Entry 8VGR (electron microscopy, 3.20 A resolution); this record covers chains A and C of the 3 polymer chains in the assembly.

[Chain A (and C)]
Protein: Capsid protein
From: Tulane virus
Notes: chain C of this document is another copy of the same molecule, construct and numbering; everything in this record applies to it too
UniProt: B2Y6D0 (B2Y6D0_9CALI); residue numbers follow UniProt; this construct covers 1-534
Sequence (534 residues; numbered 1 to 534; the number before each row is that of its first residue):
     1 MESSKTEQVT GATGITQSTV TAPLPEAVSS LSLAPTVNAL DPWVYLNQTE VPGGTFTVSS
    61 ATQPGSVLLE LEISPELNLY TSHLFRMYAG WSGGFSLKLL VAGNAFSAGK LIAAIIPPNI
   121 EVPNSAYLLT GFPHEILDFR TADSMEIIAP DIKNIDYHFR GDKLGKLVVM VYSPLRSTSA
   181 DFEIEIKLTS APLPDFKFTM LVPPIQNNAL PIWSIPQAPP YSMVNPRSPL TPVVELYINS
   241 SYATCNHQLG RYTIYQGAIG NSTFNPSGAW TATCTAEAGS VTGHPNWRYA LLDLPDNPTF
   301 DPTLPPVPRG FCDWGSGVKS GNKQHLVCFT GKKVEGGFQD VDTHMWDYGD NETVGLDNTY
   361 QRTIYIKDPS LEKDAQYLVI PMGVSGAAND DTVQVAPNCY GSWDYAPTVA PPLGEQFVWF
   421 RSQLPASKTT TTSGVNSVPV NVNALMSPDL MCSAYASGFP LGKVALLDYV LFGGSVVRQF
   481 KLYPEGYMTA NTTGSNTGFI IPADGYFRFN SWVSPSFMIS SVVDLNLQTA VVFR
Unresolved in the structure: 1-19, 528-534 (chain C: 1-2, 528-534)
Differences from the reference sequence: conflict Ser3 (Asn in B2Y6D0), His284 (Asn in B2Y6D0), Val334 (Phe in B2Y6D0), Glu335 (Ala in B2Y6D0), Thr343 (Ala in B2Y6D0), Lys367 (Ser in B2Y6D0), Met451 (Ile in B2Y6D0), Cys452 (Arg in B2Y6D0)

[How chain A and chain C interact]
Pairs across the interface (30; chain A residue first):
  Leu33(A) - Ala27(C)
  Leu33(A) - Ser29(C)
  Leu33(A) - Lys153(C)
  Leu33(A) - Ile155(C)
  Leu33(A) - Asp156(C)
  Pro35(A) - Pro25(C)  hydrophobic
  Ala89(A) - Ile120(C)  hydrophobic
  Ile155(A) - Asn154(C)
  Ile155(A) - Ile155(C)  hydrophobic
  Asp156(A) - Asn154(C)  hydrogen bond (backbone-backbone)
  Tyr157(A) - Ile152(C)
  Tyr157(A) - Lys153(C)  hydrogen bond (side chain-backbone)
  Tyr157(A) - Asn154(C)  hydrogen bond (backbone-side chain)
  Phe159(A) - Pro118(C)
  Phe159(A) - Ile152(C)  hydrophobic
  Phe159(A) - Asn154(C)
  Arg160(A) - Asn119(C)  hydrogen bond (backbone-side chain)
  Arg160(A) - Ile120(C)
  Met200(A) - Pro117(C)  hydrophobic
  Met200(A) - Ile152(C)  hydrophobic
  Leu201(A) - Gly131(C)
  Val202(A) - Pro117(C)
  Val202(A) - Phe132(C)  hydrophobic
  Pro203(A) - Leu128(C)
  Pro203(A) - Phe132(C)
  Gln206(A) - Ile120(C)
  Phe300(A) - Gly355(C)
  Phe300(A) - Leu356(C)  hydrophobic
  Asp301(A) - Tyr400(C)
  Pro302(A) - Tyr400(C)
Interface residues without a listed pair, chain A (24 interface residues in all): Ala34, Thr36, His158, Gly161, Asp162, Ile205, Asn207, Thr303
Interface residues without a listed pair, chain C (22 interface residues in all): Glu121, Pro133, Cys399, Gly401

[Summary]
24 residues of chain A face 22 of chain C across their interface; the contacts include 4 hydrogen bonds. Polar
pairs include Tyr157(A)-Lys153(C), Tyr157(A)-Asn154(C) and Arg160(A)-Asn119(C).
Both chains are Capsid protein (Tulane virus). Entry 8VGR (Cryo-EM structure of Tulane virus 9-6-17 variant
capsid protein VP1 5-12-18) was determined by electron microscopy, deposited together with 9CVE, 9CVF, 9CVG,
8VJR and 8VJS.
